Entry 6X99 (X-ray diffraction, 1.56 A resolution); this record covers chain A.

# Chain A
Protein: Bifunctional protein PutA
Organism: Sinorhizobium meliloti (strain SM11)
Notes: EC 1.5.5.2, 1.2.1.88
Reference sequence: F7X6I3 (F7X6I3_SINMM); numbering as in UniProt (aligned over 1-1233)
Sequence (1235 residues; each row starts with the number of its first residue; numbers below 1 keep their minus sign (Ser-1 is residue -1)):
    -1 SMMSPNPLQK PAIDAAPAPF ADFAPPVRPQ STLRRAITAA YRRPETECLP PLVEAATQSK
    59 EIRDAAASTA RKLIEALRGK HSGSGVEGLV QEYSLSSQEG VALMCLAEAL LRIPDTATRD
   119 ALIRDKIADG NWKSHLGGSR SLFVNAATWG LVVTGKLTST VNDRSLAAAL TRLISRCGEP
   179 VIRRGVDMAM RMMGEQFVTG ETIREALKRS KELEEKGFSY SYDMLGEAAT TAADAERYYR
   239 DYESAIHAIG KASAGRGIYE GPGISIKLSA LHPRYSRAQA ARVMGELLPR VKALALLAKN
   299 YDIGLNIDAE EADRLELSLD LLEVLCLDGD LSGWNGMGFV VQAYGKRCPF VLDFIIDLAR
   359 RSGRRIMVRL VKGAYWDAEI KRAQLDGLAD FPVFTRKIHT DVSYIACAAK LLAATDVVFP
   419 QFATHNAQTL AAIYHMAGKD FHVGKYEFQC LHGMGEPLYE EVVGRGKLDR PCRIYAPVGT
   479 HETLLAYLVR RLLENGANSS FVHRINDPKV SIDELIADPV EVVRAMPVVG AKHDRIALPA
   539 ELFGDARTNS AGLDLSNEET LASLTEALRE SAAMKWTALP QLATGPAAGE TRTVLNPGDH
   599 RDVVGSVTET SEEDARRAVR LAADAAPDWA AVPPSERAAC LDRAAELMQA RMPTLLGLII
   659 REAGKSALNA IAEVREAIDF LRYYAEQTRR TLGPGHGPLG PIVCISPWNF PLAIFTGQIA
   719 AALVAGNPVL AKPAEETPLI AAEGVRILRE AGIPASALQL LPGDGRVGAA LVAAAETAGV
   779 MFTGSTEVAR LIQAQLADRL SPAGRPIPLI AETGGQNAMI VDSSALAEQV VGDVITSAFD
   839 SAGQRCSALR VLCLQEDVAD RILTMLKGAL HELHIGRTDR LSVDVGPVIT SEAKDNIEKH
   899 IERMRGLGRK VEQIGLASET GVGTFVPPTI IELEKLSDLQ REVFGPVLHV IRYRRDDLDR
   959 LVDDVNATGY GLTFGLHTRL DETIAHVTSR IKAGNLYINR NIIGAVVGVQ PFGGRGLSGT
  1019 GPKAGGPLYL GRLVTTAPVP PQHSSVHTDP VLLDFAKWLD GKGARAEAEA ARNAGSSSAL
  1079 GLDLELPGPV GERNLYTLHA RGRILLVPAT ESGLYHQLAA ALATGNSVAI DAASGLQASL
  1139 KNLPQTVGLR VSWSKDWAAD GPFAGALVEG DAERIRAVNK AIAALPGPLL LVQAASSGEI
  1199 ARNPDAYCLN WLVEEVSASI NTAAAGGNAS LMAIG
Unresolved in the structure: -1 to 13, 79-80, 135-136
Differences from the reference sequence: expression tag (-1 to 0)
Residues lining bound ligands:
  - D-proline (DPR), molecule 1: Met572, Lys573, Trp574, Thr575, Arg649, Glu741, Arg744
  - D-proline (DPR), molecule 2: Glu674, Phe708, Ile712, Arg843, Ser845, Ile1001, Gly1002, Ala1003, Phe1010
  - FAD (flavin-adenine dinucleotide): Asp306, Ala307, Val338, Gln340, Tyr342, Arg367, Val369, Lys370, Gly371, Ala372, Tyr373, Trp374, Phe392, Thr393, Arg394, Lys395, Thr398, Asp399, Ala421, Thr422, His423, Asn424, Gln447, Cys448, Leu449, Tyr473, Glu492, Asn493, Ser497, Ser498, Phe499, Ile1232, Gly1233
What the authors report for this chain:
  - binding site for D-proline: Phe708, Cys844, Ser845, Ile1001 to Ala1003, Phe1010
  - catalytic residues: Cys844 (citing earlier work)
  - conformationally variable residues (side-chain flip): Glu674, Phe708

# Summary
Chain A binds flavin-adenine dinucleotide and D-proline. The paper reports the catalytic residue Cys844; a
binding site for D-proline at Phe708, Cys844 and Ser845 among others.
Chain A is Bifunctional protein PutA (Sinorhizobium meliloti (strain SM11)); the structure, Structure of
proline utilization A with D-proline bound in the L-glutamate-gamma-semialdehyde dehydrogenase active site,
was determined by X-ray diffraction, deposited together with 6X9A, 6X9B, 6X9C and 6X9D.
